7YIW - chains B and F of the 8 polymer chains in the assembly; structure by X-ray diffraction, 2.89 A resolution.

Chain B (and F):
Molecule: Alkaline phosphatase, tissue-nonspecific isozyme
Source organism: Homo sapiens
Notes: EC 3.1.3.1, 3.9.1.1; chain F of this document is another copy of the same molecule, construct and numbering; everything in this record applies to it too
UniProtKB: P05186 (PPBT_HUMAN); residues 18-500 here = UniProt positions 18-500
Chain sequence (503 residues; numbered -1 to 501; the number before each row is that of its first residue; numbers below 1 keep their minus sign (Met-1 is residue -1)):
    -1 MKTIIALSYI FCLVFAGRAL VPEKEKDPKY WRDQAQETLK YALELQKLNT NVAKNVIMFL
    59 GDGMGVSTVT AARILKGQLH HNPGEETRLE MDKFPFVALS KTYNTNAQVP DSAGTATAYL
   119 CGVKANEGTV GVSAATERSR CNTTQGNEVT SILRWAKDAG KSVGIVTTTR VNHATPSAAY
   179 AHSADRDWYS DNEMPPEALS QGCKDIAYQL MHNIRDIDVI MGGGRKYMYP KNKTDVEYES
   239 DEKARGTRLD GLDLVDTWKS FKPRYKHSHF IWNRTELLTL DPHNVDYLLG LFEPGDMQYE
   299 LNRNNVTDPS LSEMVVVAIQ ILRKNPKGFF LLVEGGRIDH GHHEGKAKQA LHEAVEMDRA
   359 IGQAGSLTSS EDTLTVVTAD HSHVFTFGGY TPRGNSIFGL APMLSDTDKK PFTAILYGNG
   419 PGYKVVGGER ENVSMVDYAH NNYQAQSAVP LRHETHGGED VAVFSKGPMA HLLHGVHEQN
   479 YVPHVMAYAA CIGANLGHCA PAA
Not modelled in the structure: -1 to 17 (chain F: -1 to 17, 501)
Sequence notes: initiating methionine (-1); expression tag (0-17, 501)
Disulfide bonds: Cys139-Cys201, Cys489-Cys497
Covalent attachments: N-acetylglucosamine (NAG) linked to Asn140, Asn271, Asn303, Asn430
Metal / ion sites: Zn2+ site 1: Asp60, Ser110, His379; Mg2+: Thr173, Glu332; Ca2+: Glu235, Phe290, Glu291, Asp306; Zn2+ site 2: Asp337, His341, His454
Curated features (UniProtKB/Swiss-Prot):
  - active site: Ser110 (Phosphoserine intermediate)
  - binding site (Mg(2+)): Asp60, Thr173, Glu332
  - binding site (Zn(2+)): Asp60, Ser110, Asp337, His341, Asp378, His379, His454
  - binding site (Ca(2+)): Glu235, Phe290, Glu291, Asp306
  - modified residue: Ser110 (Phosphoserine)
  - glycosylation (N-linked (GlcNAc...) asparagine): Asn140, Asn230, Asn271, Asn303, Asn430
  - natural variant: Tyr28 (Y28C: In HPPI), Ala33 (A33V: In HOPS), Ala40 (A40V: In HOPS), Ala51 (A51S: In HOPS; A51V: In HOPS), Met62 (M62L: In HOPS; M62V: In HOPS), Gly63 (G63R: In HOPS; G63V: In HOPS), Thr68 (T68M: In HPPC), Arg71 (R71C: In HOPS; R71H: In HOPS; R71P: In HOPS; R71S: In HPPC), Gly75 (G75S: In HOPS), Gln76 (Q76R: In HOPS), Gly82 (G82R: In HOPS), Pro108 (P108L: In HOPS), 78 further natural variant entries in UniProt
  - mutagenesis: Glu235 (E235A: Abolished alkaline phosphatase activity), Trp270 (W270A: Reduced alkaline phosphatase activity), Arg272 (R272A: Reduced alkaline phosphatase activity), Phe290 (F290A: Abolished alkaline phosphatase activity), Glu291 (E291A: Reduced alkaline phosphatase activity), Asp306 (D306A: Abolished alkaline phosphatase activity)
From the paper describing this entry:
  - disease-associated variants - Y28D, D156Y, E235G, E291K, D306V, T366N, C497S: decreased catalytic activity
  - catalytic residues: Arg184 (proposed by the authors, not directly observed)
  - disease-associated variants - T167M, H171R, H171Y, R184W: abolished catalytic activity
  - mutagenesis - N170D, D294A, G334D: abolished catalytic activity
  - disease-associated variants - K264R: unchanged catalytic activity

Chain B / chain F interface:
Residue-residue contacts (11):
  Arg213(B) - Asp156(F)  salt bridge
  Lys260(B) - Leu494(F)
  Pro261(B) - Leu494(F)  hydrophobic
  Arg262(B) - Leu494(F)
  Arg262(B) - Cys497(F)
  Arg262(B) - Pro499(F)
  Tyr263(B) - Cys497(F)  hydrogen bond (backbone-backbone)
  Tyr263(B) - Pro499(F)
  Gly491(B) - Tyr263(F)
  Ala492(B) - Arg262(F)
  Ala492(B) - Tyr263(F)  hydrophobic
Interface residues without a listed pair, chain B (8 interface residues in all): Ser258
Interface residues without a listed pair, chain F (7 interface residues in all): Ala498

Summary:
The interface between chain B and chain F involves 8 residues on one side and 7 on the other, with 1 hydrogen
bond and 1 salt bridge. Among the polar pairs are Arg213(B)-Asp156(F) and Tyr263(B)-Cys497(F). From the paper:
the catalytic residue Arg184(B); Y28D, D156Y and E235G of chain B, among others, reduce catalytic activity; 15
substitutions were tested in all.
Chain B and chain F are both Alkaline phosphatase, tissue-nonspecific isozyme (Homo sapiens); the structure,
The Crystal Structure of Human Tissue Nonspecific Alkaline Phosphatase (ALPL) at Acidic pH, was determined by
X-ray diffraction (same publication as 7YIV).
